Entry 8Y3P (electron microscopy, 3.48 A resolution); this record covers chains B and F of the 9 polymer chains in the assembly.

== Chain B ==
Name: B646L
Source organism: African swine fever virus
UniProt: Q5IZK2 (Q5IZK2_ASF); numbering as in UniProt (aligned over 1-646)
Chain sequence (693 residues; row label = number of the first residue in the row; numbers below 1 keep their minus sign (Met-46 is residue -46)):
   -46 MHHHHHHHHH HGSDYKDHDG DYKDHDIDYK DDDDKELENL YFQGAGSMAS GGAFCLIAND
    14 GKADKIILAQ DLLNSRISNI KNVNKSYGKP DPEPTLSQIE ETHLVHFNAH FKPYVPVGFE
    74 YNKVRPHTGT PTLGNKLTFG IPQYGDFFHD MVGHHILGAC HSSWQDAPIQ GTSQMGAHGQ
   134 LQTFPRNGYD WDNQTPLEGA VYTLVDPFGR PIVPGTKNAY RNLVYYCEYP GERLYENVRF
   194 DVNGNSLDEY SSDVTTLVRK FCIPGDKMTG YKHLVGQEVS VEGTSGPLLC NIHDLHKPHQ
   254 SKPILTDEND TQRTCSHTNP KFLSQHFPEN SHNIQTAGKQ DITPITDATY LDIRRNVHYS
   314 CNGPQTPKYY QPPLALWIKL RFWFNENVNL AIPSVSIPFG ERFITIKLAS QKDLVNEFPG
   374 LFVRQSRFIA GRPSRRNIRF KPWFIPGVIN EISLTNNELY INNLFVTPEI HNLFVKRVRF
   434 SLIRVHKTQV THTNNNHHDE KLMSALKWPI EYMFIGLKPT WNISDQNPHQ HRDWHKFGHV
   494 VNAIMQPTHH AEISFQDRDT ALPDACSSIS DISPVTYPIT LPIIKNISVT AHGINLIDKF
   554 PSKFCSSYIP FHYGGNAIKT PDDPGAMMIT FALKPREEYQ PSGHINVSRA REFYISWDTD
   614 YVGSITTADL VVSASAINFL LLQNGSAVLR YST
Unresolved in the structure: -46 to 70, 249-303, 420-434, 599-605, 635-646
Sequence notes: expression tag (-46 to 0)

== Chain F ==
Name: Light chain of C9
Source organism: Sus scrofa
Chain sequence (109 residues; row label = number of the first residue in the row):
     1 QTVIQEPAMS VSPGGTVTLT CAWSSGSVTT SNYPSWFQQT PGQPPRQLIY NTNSRPTGVP
    61 RRFSGKISGN KAALTITGAQ AEDEADYFCG LYKRSANNIF GGGTHLTVL
Disulfide bonds: Cys21-Cys89

== How chain B and chain F interact ==
Pairs across the interface (9):
  Gln123(B) - Asn53(F)  hydrogen bond
  Arg139(B) - Tyr50(F)
  Arg139(B) - Ser54(F)
  Arg139(B) - Arg55(F)  hydrogen bond (side chain-backbone)
  Arg139(B) - Pro56(F)
  Arg139(B) - Thr57(F)
  Asn140(B) - Tyr50(F)  hydrogen bond (backbone-side chain)
  Asn140(B) - Asn51(F)
  Tyr142(B) - Tyr50(F)

== Summary ==
The interface between chain B and chain F involves 4 residues on one side and 7 on the other; the contacts
include 3 hydrogen bonds. Among the polar pairs are Gln123(B)-Asn53(F), Arg139(B)-Arg55(F) and
Asn140(B)-Tyr50(F).
Here chain B is B646L (African swine fever virus) and chain F is Light chain of C9 (Sus scrofa). Entry 8Y3P
(ASFV p72 in complex with Fab C9) was determined by electron microscopy, deposited together with 8ZL9, 8Y3O,
8Y3Q and 8Y3R.
